Entry 8D3P (electron microscopy, 4.26 A resolution (low resolution: residue-level contacts below are approximate; hydrogen-bond / salt-bridge calls are withheld)); this record covers chains A and I of the 11 polymer chains in the assembly.

== Chain A ==
Molecule: CRISPR-associated endonuclease Cas1
Organism: Alkalihalobacillus halodurans C-125
Notes: EC 3.1.-.-
UniProt: Q9KFX9 (Q9KFX9_ALKHC); residue numbers follow UniProt; this construct covers 1-343
Amino-acid sequence (347 residues; row label = number of the first residue in the row; numbers below 1 keep their minus sign (Gly-3 is residue -3)):
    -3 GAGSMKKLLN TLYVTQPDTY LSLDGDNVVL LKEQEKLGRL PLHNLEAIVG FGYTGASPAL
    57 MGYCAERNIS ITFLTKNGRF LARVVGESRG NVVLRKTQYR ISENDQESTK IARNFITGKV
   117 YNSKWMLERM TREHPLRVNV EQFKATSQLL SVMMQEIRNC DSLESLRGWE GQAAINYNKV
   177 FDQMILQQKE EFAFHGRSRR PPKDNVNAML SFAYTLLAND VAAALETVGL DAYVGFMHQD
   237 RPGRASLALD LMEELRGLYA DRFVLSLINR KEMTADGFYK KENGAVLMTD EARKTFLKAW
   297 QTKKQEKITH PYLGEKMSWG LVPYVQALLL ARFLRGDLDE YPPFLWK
Unresolved in the structure: -3 to 0
Sequence notes: expression tag (-3 to 0)
From the paper describing this entry:
  - catalytic residues: Glu166 (proposed by the authors, not directly observed)

== Chain I ==
Molecule: CRISPR-associated exonuclease Cas4
Organism: Alkalihalobacillus halodurans C-125
Notes: EC 3.1.12.1
UniProt: A0A4Y7WTW2 (A0A4Y7WTW2_ALKHA); numbering as in UniProt (aligned over 3-219)
Amino-acid sequence (218 residues; numbered 2 to 219; the number before each row is that of its first residue):
     2 ASNEEDRYLM LSGLQHFQFC KRQWALIHIE QQWEENVRTI EGQHLHKKAD QPFMKEKRGS
    62 KLTVRAMPIQ SKNLQISGIC DVVEFVQDSE GIELSGVSGS YKAFPVEYKR GKPKKGDEDI
   122 VQLVAQAMCL EEMLVCRIDK GYLFYNEIKH RVEVPITDAL RDKVVQMAKE MHHYYENRHT
   182 PKVKTGPFCN NCSLQSICLP KLMNKRSVKR YIEGRLSE
Sequence notes: expression tag (2); conflict Met11 (Leu in A0A4Y7WTW2), Ser101 (Cys in A0A4Y7WTW2)
Bound ions: 4Fe-4S cluster Fe: Cys21, Cys199; Mn2+: Asp82, Glu108 (shared with 1 residue of chain H)
Small-molecule neighbours: 4Fe-4S cluster (SF4): Cys21, Lys22, Arg23, Gln24, Thr186, Cys190, Cys193, Leu195, Cys199, Pro201
From the paper describing this entry:
  - binding site for HSI strand 2- integrated prespacer strand plus repeat: Arg211
  - mutagenesis - K206A/R207A/K210A/R211A: unchanged catalytic activity on HSI substrate
  - binding site for HSI strand 3 bottom strand leader-repeat: Arg207
  - mutagenesis - Q44A, S194A: decreased catalytic activity
  - mutagenesis - Q16A, Q24A: abolished catalytic activity
  - specificity-determining residues: Gln16, Gln24

== How chain A and chain I interact ==
Pairs across the interface - 22 pairs, chain A then chain I:
  Arg163(A) - Asn4(I)
  Arg195(A) - Ser3(I)
  Arg196(A) - Asp7(I)
  Arg196(A) - Gln71(I)
  Arg196(A) - Ser78(I)
  Pro197(A) - Pro69(I)
  Pro197(A) - Gln71(I)
  Asp236(A) - Arg179(I)
  Arg237(A) - Asp7(I)
  Arg237(A) - Arg8(I)
  Arg237(A) - Tyr9(I)
  Pro238(A) - Ile30(I)
  Gly239(A) - Gln32(I)
  Arg240(A) - Asp7(I)
  Tyr275(A) - Phe54(I)
  Glu278(A) - Lys56(I)
  Glu278(A) - Leu95(I)
  Glu278(A) - Ser96(I)
  Glu278(A) - Val98(I)
  Asn279(A) - Met68(I)
  Asn279(A) - Pro69(I)
  Met284(A) - Phe54(I)
Also at the interface, not in a pair above, chain A (17 interface residues in all): Lys199, His234, Lys277, Thr285
Also at the interface, not in a pair above, chain I (22 interface residues in all): Glu6, His29, Val65, Arg66, Met134

== Overview ==
Chain A and chain I form an interface of 17 and 22 residues respectively. Chain I binds 4Fe-4S cluster.
Asp82(I) and Glu108(I) coordinate Mn2+. Cys21(I) and Cys199(I) form the 4Fe-4S cluster Fe site. The paper
reports the catalytic residue Glu166(A); Q44A and S194A of chain I reduce catalytic activity; 5 substitutions
were tested in all.
Here chain A is CRISPR-associated endonuclease Cas1 and chain I is CRISPR-associated exonuclease Cas4, both
from Alkalihalobacillus halodurans C-125. Entry 8D3P (Type I-C Cas4-Cas1-Cas2 complex bound to half-site
integration intermediate (HSI)) was determined by electron microscopy together with 8D3L, 8D3M and 8D3Q from
the same study.
